Entry 4OSJ (X-ray diffraction, 2.79 A resolution); this record covers chains A and J of the 3 polymer chains in the assembly.

Chain A:
Molecule: Hax3
Source organism: Xanthomonas campestris pv. armoraciae
UniProtKB: Q3ZD72 (Q3ZD72_XANCA); numbering as in UniProt (aligned over 231-720)
Amino-acid sequence (499 residues; numbered 230 to 728; the number before each row is that of its first residue):
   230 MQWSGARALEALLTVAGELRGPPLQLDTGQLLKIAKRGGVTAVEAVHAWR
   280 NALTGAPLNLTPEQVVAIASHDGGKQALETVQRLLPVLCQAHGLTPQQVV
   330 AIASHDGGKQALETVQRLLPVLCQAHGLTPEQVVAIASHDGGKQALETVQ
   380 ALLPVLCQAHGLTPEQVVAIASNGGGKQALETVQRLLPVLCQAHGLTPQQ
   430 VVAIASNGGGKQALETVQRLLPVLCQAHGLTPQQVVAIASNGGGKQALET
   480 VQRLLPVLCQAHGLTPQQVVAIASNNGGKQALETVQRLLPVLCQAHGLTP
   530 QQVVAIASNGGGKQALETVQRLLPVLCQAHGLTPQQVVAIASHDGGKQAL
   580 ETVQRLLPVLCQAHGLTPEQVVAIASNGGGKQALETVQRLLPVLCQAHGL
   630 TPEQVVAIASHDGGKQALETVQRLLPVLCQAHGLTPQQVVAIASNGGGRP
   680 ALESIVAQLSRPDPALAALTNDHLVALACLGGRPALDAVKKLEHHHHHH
Disordered / not traced: 230-235, 723-728
Construct notes: expression tag (230, 721-728); engineered mutation His300 (Asn in Q3ZD72), Asp301 (Ile in Q3ZD72), His368 (Asn in Q3ZD72), Asp369 (Ile in Q3ZD72), Asn402 (His in Q3ZD72), Gly403 (Asp in Q3ZD72), Asn436 (His in Q3ZD72), Gly437 (Asp in Q3ZD72), Asn470 (His in Q3ZD72), Gly471 (Asp in Q3ZD72), Asn505 (Ser in Q3ZD72), Gly539 (Ser in Q3ZD72), His572 (Asn in Q3ZD72), Asp573 (Ser in Q3ZD72), Asn606 (His in Q3ZD72), Gly607 (Asp in Q3ZD72), His640 (Asn in Q3ZD72), Asp641 (Ile in Q3ZD72)

Chain J:
Molecule: 17-nt DNA strand
Sequence (17 nucleotides; numbered -1 to 15; the number before each row is that of its first residue; numbers below 1 keep their minus sign (DA-1 is residue -1)):
    -1 AGAGAGATAAAGGGACA
Disordered / not traced: 15

Interface between chain A and chain J:
Contacting residue pairs - 5 pairs, chain A then chain J:
  Lys262(A) - DA8(J)  phosphate contact
  Lys265(A) - DA9(J)  salt bridge to the phosphate
  Arg266(A) - DG10(J)  hydrogen bond to the base
  Arg266(A) - DG11(J)  base contact
  His368(A) - DT6(J)  base contact
Other interface residues (no listed pair), chain A (11 interface residues in all): Ala296, Asp301, Ala330, Asp335, Ala364, Ser367, Asp369
Other interface residues (no listed pair), chain J (7 interface residues in all): DA5, DA7

Overview:
11 residues of chain A face 7 of chain J across their interface; the contacts include 1 hydrogen bond and 1
salt bridge. Among the polar pairs are Arg266(A)-DG10(J) and Lys265(A)-DA9(J).
Chain A is Hax3 (Xanthomonas campestris pv. armoraciae) and chain J is a 17-nt DNA strand; the structure,
Crystal structure of TAL effector reveals the recognition between asparagine and adenine, was determined by
X-ray diffraction (same publication as 4OSH, 4OSI, 4OSK, 4OSL, 4OSM, 4OSQ and 9 further entries).
